Entry 4NRL (X-ray diffraction, 2.72 A resolution); this record covers chains A and F of the 6 polymer chains in the assembly.

[Chain A]
Name: Hemagglutinin HA1 chain
Source organism: Influenza B virus
UniProtKB: P03460 (HEMA_INBLE); residues 1-346 here correspond to UniProt positions 16-361 (UniProt number = residue number + 15)
Sequence (346 residues; each row starts with the number of its first residue):
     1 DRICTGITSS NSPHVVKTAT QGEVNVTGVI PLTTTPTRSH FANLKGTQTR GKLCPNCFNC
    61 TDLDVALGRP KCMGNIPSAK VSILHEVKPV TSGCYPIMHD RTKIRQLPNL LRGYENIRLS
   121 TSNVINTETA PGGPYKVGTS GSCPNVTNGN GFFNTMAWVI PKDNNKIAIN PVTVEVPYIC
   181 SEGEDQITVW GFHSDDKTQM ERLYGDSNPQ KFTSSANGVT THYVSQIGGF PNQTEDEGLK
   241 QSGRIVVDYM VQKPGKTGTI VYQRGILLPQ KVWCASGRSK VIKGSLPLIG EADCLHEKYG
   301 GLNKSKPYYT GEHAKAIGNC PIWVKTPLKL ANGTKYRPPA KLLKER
Disordered / not traced: 342-346
Sequence notes: conflict Arg-38 (Lys53 in P03460), Ile-76 (Thr91 in P03460), Val-90 (Ala105 in P03460), Thr-147 (Ala162 in P03460), Ile-167 (Thr182 in P03460); engineered mutation Tyr-95 (Phe110 in P03460)
Swiss-Prot annotation at these positions:
  - site: Arg-346 (Cleavage)
  - glycosylation (N-linked (GlcNAc...) asparagine): Asn-25, Asn-59, Asn-165, Asn-232, Asn-303, Asn-332
Cystine bridges: Cys-54/Cys-57, Cys-60/Cys-72, Cys-94/Cys-143, Cys-180/Cys-274, Cys-294/Cys-320
Covalent attachments: N-acetylglucosamine (NAG) linked to Asn-25, Asn-145, Asn-232, Asn-303, Asn-332

[Chain F]
Name: Hemagglutinin HA2 chain
Source organism: Influenza B virus
UniProtKB: P03460 (HEMA_INBLE); residues 1-176 here correspond to UniProt positions 362-537 (UniProt number = residue number + 361)
Sequence (182 residues; row label = number of the first residue in the row):
     1 GFFGAIAGFL EGGWEGMIAG WHGYTSHGAH GVAVAADLKS TQEAINKITK NLNSLSELEV
    61 KNLQRLSGAM NELHDEILEL DEKVDDLRAD TISSQIELAV LLSNEGIINS EDEHLLALER
   121 KLKKMLGPSA VEIGNGCFET KHKCNQTCLD RIAAGTFNAG DFSLPTFDSL NITAASGALV
   181 PR
Disordered / not traced: 170-182
Sequence notes: conflict Ser-54 (Tyr415 in P03460); expression tag (177-182)
Swiss-Prot annotation at these positions:
  - glycosylation (N-linked (GlcNAc...) asparagine): Asn-145, Asn-171
Cystine bridges: Cys-144/Cys-148
Covalent attachments: N-acetylglucosamine (NAG) linked to Asn-145

[Interface between chain A and chain F]
Residue-residue contacts - 8 pairs, chain A then chain F:
  Asn-217(A) / Glu-72(F)
  Asn-217(A) / Leu-73(F)
  Gly-218(A) / Leu-73(F)
  Lys-253(A) / Asp-75(F)  salt bridge
  Lys-256(A) / Glu-72(F)  salt bridge
  Arg-278(A) / Glu-79(F)  salt bridge
  Arg-278(A) / Glu-82(F)  salt bridge
  Lys-315(A) / Lys-83(F)
Interface residues without a listed pair, chain A (7 interface residues in all): Val-219

[In short]
7 residues of chain A and 6 residues of chain F are in contact; the contacts include 4 salt bridges. Among the
polar pairs are Lys-253(A)/Asp-75(F), Lys-256(A)/Glu-72(F) and Arg-278(A)/Glu-79(F). Covalently linked
N-acetylglucosamine: at Asn-25(A), Asn-145(A), Asn-232(A), Asn-303(A) and Asn-332(A). Covalently linked
N-acetylglucosamine: at Asn-145(F).
Chain A is Hemagglutinin HA1 chain and chain F is Hemagglutinin HA2 chain, both from Influenza B virus; the
structure, Structure of hemagglutinin with F95Y mutation of influenza virus B/Lee/40, was determined by X-ray
diffraction, deposited together with 4NRJ and 4NRK.
